Entry 6G6Z (X-ray diffraction, 2.80 A resolution); this record covers chain A.

[Chain A]
Protein: Kinesin-like protein KIF11
Source organism: Homo sapiens
UniProtKB: P52732 (KIF11_HUMAN); residue numbers follow UniProt; this construct covers 1-368
Sequence (370 residues; numbered -1 to 368; the number before each row is that of its first residue; numbers below 1 keep their minus sign (Gly-1 is residue -1)):
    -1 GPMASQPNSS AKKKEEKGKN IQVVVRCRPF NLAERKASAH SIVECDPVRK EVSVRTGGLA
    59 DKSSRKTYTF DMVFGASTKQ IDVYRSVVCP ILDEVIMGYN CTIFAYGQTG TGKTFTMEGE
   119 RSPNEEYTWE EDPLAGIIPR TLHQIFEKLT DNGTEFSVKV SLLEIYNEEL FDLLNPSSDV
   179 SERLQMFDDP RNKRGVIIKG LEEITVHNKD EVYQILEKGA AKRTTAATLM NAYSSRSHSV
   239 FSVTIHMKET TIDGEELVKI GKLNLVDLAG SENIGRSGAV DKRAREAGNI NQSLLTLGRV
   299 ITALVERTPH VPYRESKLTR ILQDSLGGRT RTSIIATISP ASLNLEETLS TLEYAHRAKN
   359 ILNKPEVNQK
Disordered / not traced: -1 to 15, 34-35, 272-287, 367-368
Sequence notes: expression tag (-1 to 0)
Metal / ion sites: Mg2+: Thr112 (together with ADP)
Small-molecule neighbours:
  - ADP (adenosine-5'-diphosphate): Arg24, Arg26, Pro27, Gln106, Thr107, Gly108, Thr109, Gly110, Lys111, Thr112, Phe113, Glu118
  - EOK ((NZ)-N-[(5S)-4-ethanoyl-5-methyl-5-phenyl-1,3,4-thiadiazolidin-2-ylidene]ethanamide): Glu116, Gly117, Glu118, Arg119, Trp127, Asp130, Ala133, Ile136, Pro137, Leu160, Tyr211, Leu214, Glu215, Ala218, Arg221
Curated features (UniProtKB/Swiss-Prot):
  - binding site (ATP): Gly105 to Thr112
  - modified residue: Lys146 (N6-acetyllysine)

[In short]
Ligands of chain A: ADP and compound EOK. UniProt lists 8 ATP-binding residues.
Chain A is Kinesin-like protein KIF11 (Homo sapiens); the structure, Eg5-inhibitor complex, was determined by
X-ray diffraction together with 6G6Y from the same study.
